PDB entry 5UK4 | X-ray diffraction, 3.20 A resolution | chains L and v of the 22 polymer chains in the assembly

[Chain L]
Protein: Nucleoprotein
Organism: Vesicular stomatitis Indiana virus (strain San Juan)
UniProtKB: P03521 (NCAP_VSIVA); residues 1-422 here = UniProt positions 1-422
Sequence (422 residues; numbered 1 to 422; the number before each row is that of its first residue):
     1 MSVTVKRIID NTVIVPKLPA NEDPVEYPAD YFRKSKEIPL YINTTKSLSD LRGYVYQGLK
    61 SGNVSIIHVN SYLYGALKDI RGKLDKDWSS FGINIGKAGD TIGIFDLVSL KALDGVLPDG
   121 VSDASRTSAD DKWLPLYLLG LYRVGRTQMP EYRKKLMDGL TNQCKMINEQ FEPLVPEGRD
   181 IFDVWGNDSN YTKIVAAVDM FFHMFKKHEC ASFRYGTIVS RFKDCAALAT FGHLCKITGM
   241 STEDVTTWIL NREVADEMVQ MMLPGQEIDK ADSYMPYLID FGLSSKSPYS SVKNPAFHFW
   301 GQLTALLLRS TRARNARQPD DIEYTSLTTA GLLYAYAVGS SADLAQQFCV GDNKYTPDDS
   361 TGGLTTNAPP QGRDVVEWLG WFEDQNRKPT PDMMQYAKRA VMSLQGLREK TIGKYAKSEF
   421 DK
Not modelled in the structure: 1
UniProt features mapped onto this chain:
  - binding site (RNA): Arg143, Tyr152, Lys206, Arg214, Lys286, Arg317, Arg408
What the authors report for this chain:
  - mutagenesis - G75R: unchanged binding to Anti-vesicular stomatitis virus N VHH
  - mutagenesis - D374N: increased binding to Anti-vesicular stomatitis virus N VHH

[Chain v]
Molecule: 45-nt RNA strand
Organism: Vicugna pacos
Sequence (45 nucleotides; each row starts with the number of its first residue):
     1 UUUUUUUUUU UUUUUUUUUU UUUUUUUUUU UUUUUUUUUU UUUUU

[How chain L and chain v interact]
Residue-residue contacts (44):
  Asp23(L) - U2(v)  phosphate contact
  Arg143(L) - U8(v)  salt bridge to the phosphate
  Arg143(L) - U9(v)  salt bridge to the phosphate
  Met149(L) - U6(v)  base contact
  Glu151(L) - U6(v)  sugar contact
  Tyr152(L) - U6(v)  sugar contact
  Tyr152(L) - U7(v)  sugar contact
  Tyr152(L) - U8(v)  hydrogen bond to the phosphate
  Lys155(L) - U8(v)  salt bridge to the phosphate
  Lys155(L) - U9(v)  salt bridge to the phosphate
  Asn162(L) - U9(v)  hydrogen bond to the base
  Lys206(L) - U10(v)  hydrogen bond to the phosphate
  Lys206(L) - U11(v)  salt bridge to the phosphate
  Arg214(L) - U9(v)  sugar contact
  Tyr215(L) - U9(v)  base contact
  Ile218(L) - U8(v)  base contact
  Ile218(L) - U9(v)  phosphate contact
  Ile218(L) - U10(v)  phosphate contact
  Val219(L) - U8(v)  base contact
  Asp224(L) - U2(v)  hydrogen bond to the sugar
  Asp224(L) - U3(v)  sugar contact
  Asp224(L) - U4(v)  phosphate contact
  Cys225(L) - U4(v)  hydrogen bond to the phosphate
  Ala226(L) - U4(v)  hydrogen bond to the phosphate
  Lys286(L) - U2(v)  salt bridge to the phosphate
  Lys286(L) - U3(v)  salt bridge to the phosphate
  Ser287(L) - U3(v)  phosphate contact
  Ser290(L) - U3(v)  phosphate contact
  Ser290(L) - U4(v)  phosphate contact
  Ser291(L) - U4(v)  hydrogen bond to the phosphate
  Val292(L) - U3(v)  phosphate contact
  Val292(L) - U4(v)  phosphate contact
  His298(L) - U4(v)  sugar contact
  His298(L) - U5(v)  salt bridge to the phosphate
  Arg312(L) - U5(v)  base contact
  Asn315(L) - U5(v)  hydrogen bond to the sugar
  Asn315(L) - U7(v)  phosphate contact
  Ala316(L) - U5(v)  phosphate contact
  Arg317(L) - U4(v)  base contact
  Arg317(L) - U5(v)  phosphate contact
  Arg317(L) - U6(v)  base contact
  Arg408(L) - U5(v)  hydrogen bond to the sugar
  Arg408(L) - U6(v)  base contact
  Arg408(L) - U7(v)  salt bridge to the phosphate
Also at the interface, not in a pair above, chain L (29 interface residues in all): Lys165, Ala211, Ser212

[In short]
Chain L and chain v form an interface of 29 and 10 residues respectively; the contacts include 9 hydrogen
bonds and 9 salt bridges. Among the polar pairs are Asn162(L)-U9(v), Asp224(L)-U2(v) and Asn315(L)-U5(v). The
paper reports that D374N of chain L increases binding to Anti-vesicular stomatitis virus N VHH; G75R of chain
L leaves binding to Anti-vesicular stomatitis virus N VHH unchanged.
Chain L is Nucleoprotein (Vesicular stomatitis Indiana virus (strain San Juan)) and chain v is a 45-nt RNA
strand (Vicugna pacos); the structure, Vesicular stomatits virus N protein in complex with inhibitory nanobody
1307, was determined by X-ray diffraction (same publication as 5UKB).
